PDB entry 9E2X | electron microscopy, 3.50 A resolution | chains 3 and 5 of the 15 polymer chains in the assembly

Chain 3:
Molecule: DNA replication licensing factor MCM3
Organism: Saccharomyces cerevisiae W303
Notes: EC 3.6.4.12
UniProt: P24279 (MCM3_YEAST); residues 1-971 here = UniProt positions 1-971
Chain sequence (971 residues; numbered 1 to 971; the number before each row is that of its first residue):
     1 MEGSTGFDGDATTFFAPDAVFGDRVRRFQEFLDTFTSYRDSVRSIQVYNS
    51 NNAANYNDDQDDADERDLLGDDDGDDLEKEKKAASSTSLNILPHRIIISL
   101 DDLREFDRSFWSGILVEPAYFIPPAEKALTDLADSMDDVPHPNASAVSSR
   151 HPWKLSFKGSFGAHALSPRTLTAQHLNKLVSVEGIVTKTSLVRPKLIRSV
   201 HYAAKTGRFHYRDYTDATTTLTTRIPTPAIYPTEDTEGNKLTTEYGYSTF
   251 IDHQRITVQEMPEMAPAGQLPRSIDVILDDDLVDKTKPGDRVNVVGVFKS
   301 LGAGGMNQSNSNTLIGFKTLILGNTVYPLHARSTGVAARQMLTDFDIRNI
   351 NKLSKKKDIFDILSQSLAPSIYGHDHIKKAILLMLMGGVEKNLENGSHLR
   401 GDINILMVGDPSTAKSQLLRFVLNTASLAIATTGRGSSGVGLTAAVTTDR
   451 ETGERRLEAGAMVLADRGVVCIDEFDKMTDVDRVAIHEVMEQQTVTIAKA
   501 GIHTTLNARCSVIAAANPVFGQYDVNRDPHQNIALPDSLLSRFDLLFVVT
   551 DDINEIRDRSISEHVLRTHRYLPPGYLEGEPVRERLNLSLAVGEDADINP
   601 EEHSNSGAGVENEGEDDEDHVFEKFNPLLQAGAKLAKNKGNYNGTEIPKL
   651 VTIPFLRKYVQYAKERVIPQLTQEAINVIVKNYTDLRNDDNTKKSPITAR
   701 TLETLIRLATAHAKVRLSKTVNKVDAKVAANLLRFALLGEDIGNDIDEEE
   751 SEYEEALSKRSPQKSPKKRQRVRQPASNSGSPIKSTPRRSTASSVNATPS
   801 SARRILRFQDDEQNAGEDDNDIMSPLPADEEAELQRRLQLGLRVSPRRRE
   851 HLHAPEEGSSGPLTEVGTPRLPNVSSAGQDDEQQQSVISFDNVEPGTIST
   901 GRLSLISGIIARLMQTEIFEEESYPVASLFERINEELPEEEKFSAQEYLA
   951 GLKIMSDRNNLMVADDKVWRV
Not modelled in the structure: 1-18, 54-89, 330-337, 584-588, 595-617, 691-695, 740-971
Metal / ion sites: Mg2+: Ser416 (together with ATP)
Ligand contacts:
  - ATP (adenosine-5'-triphosphate), molecule 1: Ser370, Ile371, Tyr372, Asp410, Pro411, Ser412, Thr413, Ala414, Lys415, Ser416, Gln417, Asn517, Arg557, Ile561, His564, Val565
  - ATP, molecule 2: Glu491, Arg542, Ala699, Arg700, Glu703
Swiss-Prot annotation at these positions:
  - motif: Ser541 to Asp544 (Arginine finger)
  - binding site (ATP): Gly409 to Ser416
  - modified residue: Ser761 (Phosphoserine), Ser777 (Phosphoserine), Ser781 (Phosphoserine), Thr868 (Phosphothreonine)
  - mutagenesis: Lys415 (K415A: No effect on MCM2-7 complex helicase activity. Loss of MCM2-7 complex helicase activity; when associated with MCM5 A-422. Reduces MCM2-7 complex helicase activity ...)

Chain 5:
Molecule: Minichromosome maintenance protein 5
Organism: Saccharomyces cerevisiae W303
Notes: EC 3.6.4.12
UniProt: P29496 (MCM5_YEAST); residues 1-775 here = UniProt positions 1-775
Chain sequence (775 residues; numbered 1 to 775; the number before each row is that of its first residue):
     1 MSFDRPEIYSAPVLQGESPNDDDNTEIIKSFKNFILEFRLDSQFIYRDQL
    51 RNNILVKNYSLTVNMEHLIGYNEDIYKKLSDEPSDIIPLFETAITQVAKR
   101 ISILSRAQSANNNDKDPENTSMDTDSLLLNSLPTFQLILNSNANQIPLRD
   151 LDSEHVSKIVRLSGIIISTSVLSSRATYLSIMCRNCRHTTSITINNFNSI
   201 TGNTVSLPRSCLSTIESESSMANESNIGDESTKKNCGPDPYIIIHESSKF
   251 IDQQFLKLQEIPELVPVGEMPRNLTMTCDRYLTNKVIPGTRVTIVGIYSI
   301 YNSKNGAGSGRSGGGNGGSGVAIRTPYIKILGIQSDVETSSIWNSVTMFT
   351 EEEEEEFLQLSRNPKLYEILTNSIAPSIFGNEDIKKAIVCLLMGGSKKIL
   401 PDGMRLRGDINVLLLGDPGTAKSQLLKFVEKVSPIAVYTSGKGSSAAGLT
   451 ASVQRDPMTREFYLEGGAMVLADGGVVCIDEFDKMRDEDRVAIHEAMEQQ
   501 TISIAKAGITTVLNSRTSVLAAANPIYGRYDDLKSPGDNIDFQTTILSRF
   551 DMIFIVKDDHNEERDISIANHVINIHTGNANAMQNQQEENGSEISIEKMK
   601 RYITYCRLKCAPRLSPQAAEKLSSNFVTIRKQLLINELESTERSSIPITI
   651 RQLEAIIRITESLAKLELSPIAQERHVDEAIRLFQASTMDAASQDPIGGL
   701 NQASGTSLSEIRRFEQELKRRLPIGWSTSYQTLRREFVDTHRFSQLALDK
   751 ALYALEKHETIQLRHQGQNIYRSGV
Not modelled in the structure: 1-21, 106-131, 200-204, 213-234, 304-320, 338-349, 528-539, 579-586, 695-705
Metal / ion sites: Zn2+: Cys183, Cys186, Cys211, Cys236
Ligand contacts:
  - ATP (adenosine-5'-triphosphate), molecule 1: Ser377, Ile378, Phe379, Asp417, Pro418, Gly419, Thr420, Ala421, Lys422, Ser423, Gln424, Asn524, Ile568, Val572
  - ATP, molecule 2: Arg549, Ile650, Arg651
Swiss-Prot annotation at these positions:
  - motif: Ser548 to Asp551 (Arginine finger)
  - binding site (ATP): Gly416 to Ser423
  - mutagenesis: Lys422 (K422A: Loss of MCM2-7 complex helicase activity)

How chain 3 and chain 5 interact:
Residue-residue contacts (108; chain 3 residue first):
  Tyr120(3) with Glu246(5)
  Thr172(3) with Asp252(5)
  Ala173(3) with Phe250(5); Ile251(5); Asp252(5), hydrogen bond (backbone-side chain)
  Leu176(3) with Phe250(5), hydrophobic
  Asn177(3) with His245(5); Glu246(5); Ser248(5)
  Lys188(3) with Glu461(5), salt bridge
  Leu221(3) with Glu246(5)
  Thr222(3) with Glu246(5), hydrogen bond
  Thr223(3) with His245(5); Glu246(5), hydrogen bond (backbone-side chain)
  Gln259(3) with Thr511(5), hydrogen bond
  Pro262(3) with Val512(5); Asn514(5)
  Glu263(3) with Asn514(5)
  Leu270(3) with Glu465(5)
  Arg272(3) with Val171(5)
  Pro288(3) with Thr510(5)
  Ser300(3) with His245(5), hydrogen bond; Phe250(5)
  Leu301(3) with His245(5)
  Gly302(3) with His245(5), hydrogen bond (backbone-side chain)
  Met306(3) with Leu179(5), hydrophobic; Ile194(5), hydrophobic; Val205(5); Ser206(5), hydrogen bond (backbone-side chain); Leu207(5)
  Asn307(3) with Asp239(5)
  Gln308(3) with Ser206(5); Arg209(5), hydrogen bond
  Ser311(3) with Asn302(5)
  Asn312(3) with Tyr301(5)
  Thr313(3) with Arg175(5), hydrogen bond (backbone-side chain)
  Leu314(3) with Arg175(5), hydrogen bond (backbone-side chain); Gln253(5), hydrogen bond (backbone-side chain); Phe255(5); Tyr301(5), hydrophobic
  Ile315(3) with Arg175(5)
  Gly316(3) with Ser174(5)
  Phe317(3) with Ser174(5), hydrogen bond (backbone-backbone); Ala176(5), hydrophobic; His245(5); Phe250(5), hydrophobic
  Thr319(3) with Ser174(5)
  Asp410(3) with Arg643(5), salt bridge
  Pro411(3) with Arg651(5)
  Ser412(3) with Ile650(5); Arg651(5)
  Arg435(3) with Val491(5)
  Gly439(3) with Lys506(5)
  Val440(3) with Lys506(5)
  Asp449(3) with Arg455(5), salt bridge; Arg460(5), salt bridge
  Glu451(3) with Arg460(5), salt bridge
  Thr452(3) with Arg460(5)
  Asp476(3) with Lys757(5), salt bridge
  Arg483(3) with Glu759(5), salt bridge
  Val519(3) with Lys757(5)
  Phe520(3) with Ile711(5), hydrophobic; Ala754(5), hydrophobic
  Gln522(3) with Arg643(5); Ser644(5); Ser645(5)
  Tyr523(3) with Arg643(5), hydrogen bond (backbone-side chain)
  Asn526(3) with Arg712(5), hydrogen bond
  Arg527(3) with Arg712(5); Glu715(5), salt bridge
  His530(3) with His758(5), hydrogen bond (backbone-side chain)
  Ile533(3) with His758(5)
  Ala534(3) with Lys757(5); His758(5)
  Leu535(3) with His758(5), hydrogen bond (backbone-side chain)
  Pro536(3) with His758(5); Glu759(5)
  Ile553(3) with Arg630(5); Pro647(5), hydrophobic
  Glu555(3) with Leu634(5)
  Asp558(3) with Arg630(5), salt bridge
  Arg559(3) with Val627(5)
  Ser562(3) with Ser623(5), hydrogen bond; Phe626(5)
  Leu566(3) with Ala619(5); Ser623(5)
  Thr568(3) with Leu400(5); Leu406(5)
  His569(3) with Lys398(5); Leu406(5); Arg658(5), hydrogen bond
  Arg570(3) with Arg613(5), hydrogen bond (backbone-side chain); Leu614(5); Ala619(5)
  Tyr571(3) with Leu400(5), hydrophobic; Pro401(5)
  Leu572(3) with Arg613(5)
  Pro573(3) with Ile399(5)
  Glu578(3) with Arg613(5), salt bridge
  Gly579(3) with Ala611(5); Arg613(5)
  Glu580(3) with Ala611(5)
  Pro581(3) with Lys609(5); Ala611(5)
  Val582(3) with Lys397(5), hydrogen bond (backbone-side chain); Ile399(5), hydrophobic
  Arg583(3) with Lys397(5); Ile399(5)
Also at the interface, not in a pair above, chain 3 (85 interface residues in all): Ala119, Thr187, Arg224, Ile225, Pro226, Ala267, Pro271, Gly289, Lys299, Ala303, Gln417, Ser438, Thr550, Asp551, Ile561, Val565
Also at the interface, not in a pair above, chain 5 (81 interface residues in all): Ser170, Ser173, Arg184, Arg187, Ile242, Ile243, Ile244, Ser247, Ser303, Tyr327, Met404, Asp473, His494, Ile504, Gly508, Ile509, Leu513, Ile646, Ile657, Lys750

Summary:
Chain 3 and chain 5 form an interface of 85 and 81 residues respectively, with 20 hydrogen bonds and 10 salt
bridges. Polar pairs include Lys188(3)-Glu461(5), Asp410(3)-Arg643(5) and Asp449(3)-Arg455(5). One ATP
molecule is bound between chain 3 and chain 5. Bound to chain 3: ATP.
Chain 3 is DNA replication licensing factor MCM3 and chain 5 is Minichromosome maintenance protein 5, both
from Saccharomyces cerevisiae W303; the structure, Cryo-EM structure of yeast CMG helicase stalled at
G4-containing DNA template, state 2, was determined by electron microscopy, deposited together with 9E2W, 9E2Y
and 9E2Z.
